6UE9 - chains F and G of the 10 polymer chains in the assembly; structure by electron microscopy, 2.90 A resolution.

[Chain F (and G)]
Molecule: Immunoglobulin heavy constant alpha 2
Organism: Homo sapiens
Notes: chain G of this document is another copy of the same molecule, construct and numbering; everything in this record applies to it too
UniProt: P01877 (IGHA2_HUMAN); residues 242-472 here correspond to UniProt positions 110-340 (UniProt number = residue number - 132)
Chain sequence (245 residues; each row starts with the number of its first residue):
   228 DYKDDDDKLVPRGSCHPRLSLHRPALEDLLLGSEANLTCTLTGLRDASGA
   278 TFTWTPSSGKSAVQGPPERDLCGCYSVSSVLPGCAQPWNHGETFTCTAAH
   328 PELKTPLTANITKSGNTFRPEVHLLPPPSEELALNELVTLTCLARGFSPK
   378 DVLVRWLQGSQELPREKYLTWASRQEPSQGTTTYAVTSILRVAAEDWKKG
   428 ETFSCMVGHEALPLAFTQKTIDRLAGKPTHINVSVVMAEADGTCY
Disordered / not traced: 228-241
Construct notes: expression tag (228-241); conflict Leu451 (Met319 in P01877)
Disulfide bonds: Cys266-Cys323, Cys369-Cys432
Covalent attachments: N-acetylglucosamine (NAG) linked to Asn337
Curated features (UniProtKB/Swiss-Prot):
  - glycosylation (N-linked (GlcNAc...) asparagine): Asn263, Asn337 (complex)

[How chain F and chain G interact]
Disulfides between the chains: Cys242(F)-Cys299(G), Cys299(F)-Cys242(G)
Pairs across the interface (51):
  Cys242(F) - Cys299(G)  disulfide
  Cys299(F) - Cys242(G)  disulfide
  His350(F) - Pro355(G)
  Leu352(F) - Leu352(G)  hydrophobic
  Glu357(F) - Lys446(G)  salt bridge
  Glu358(F) - His350(G)  salt bridge
  Thr368(F) - Leu352(G)
  Arg372(F) - Arg418(G)
  Glu393(F) - Pro404(G)
  Leu396(F) - Gln402(G)
  Thr397(F) - Arg401(G)
  Trp398(F) - Trp398(G)
  Trp398(F) - Ala399(G)
  Trp398(F) - Arg401(G)
  Trp398(F) - Ala412(G)
  Trp398(F) - Val413(G)
  Trp398(F) - Thr414(G)
  Ala399(F) - Trp398(G)  hydrogen bond (backbone-side chain)
  Ala399(F) - Arg401(G)
  Arg401(F) - Trp398(G)
  Gln402(F) - Leu396(G)
  Pro404(F) - Glu393(G)
  Pro404(F) - Lys394(G)
  Pro404(F) - Tyr395(G)
  Ala412(F) - Trp398(G)
  Val413(F) - Trp398(G)
  Thr414(F) - Trp398(G)
  Thr414(F) - Thr414(G)  hydrogen bond
  Arg418(F) - Arg372(G)
  Lys454(F) - Gly453(G)
  Thr456(F) - Pro455(G)
  Thr456(F) - Thr456(G)  hydrogen bond (backbone-backbone)
  Thr456(F) - His457(G)
  His457(F) - His457(G)  hydrogen bond
  Ile458(F) - Pro455(G)  hydrophobic
  Ile458(F) - His457(G)  hydrogen bond (backbone-backbone)
  Ile458(F) - Ile458(G)
  Ile458(F) - Asn459(G)  hydrogen bond (backbone-backbone)
  Asn459(F) - Asn459(G)
  Val460(F) - Asn459(G)  hydrogen bond (backbone-backbone)
  Val460(F) - Val460(G)
  Val460(F) - Ser461(G)  hydrogen bond (backbone-backbone)
  Ser461(F) - Ser461(G)
  Val462(F) - Ser461(G)  hydrogen bond (backbone-backbone)
  Val462(F) - Val462(G)
  Val462(F) - Val463(G)  hydrogen bond (backbone-backbone)
  Val463(F) - Val463(G)
  Val463(F) - Asp468(G)
  Met464(F) - Val463(G)  hydrogen bond (backbone-backbone)
  Met464(F) - Met464(G)  hydrophobic
  Tyr472(F) - Tyr472(G)
Other interface residues (no listed pair), chain F (40 interface residues in all): Pro355, Thr366, Leu370, Lys394, Tyr395, Glu403, Lys446, Pro455, Ala465
Other interface residues (no listed pair), chain G (42 interface residues in all): Pro353, Glu357, Thr366, Thr368, Leu370, Thr397, Glu403, Ile416, Ala465

[Overview]
40 residues of chain F face 42 of chain G across their interface; the contacts include 2 disulfide bonds, 11
hydrogen bonds and 2 salt bridges. Polar pairs include Glu357(F)-Lys446(G), Glu358(F)-His350(G) and
Ala399(F)-Trp398(G). Covalently linked N-acetylglucosamine: at Asn337(F).
Both chains are Immunoglobulin heavy constant alpha 2 (Homo sapiens). Entry 6UE9 (Structure of tetrameric sIgA
complex (Class 2)) was determined by electron microscopy (same publication as 6UE7, 6UE8 and 6UEA).
